7DQP - chains C and G of the 10 polymer chains in the assembly; structure by X-ray diffraction, 2.20 A resolution.

== Chain C (and G) ==
Protein: Ferritin
Organism: Penaeus japonicus
Notes: EC 1.16.3.1; chain G of this document is another copy of the same molecule, construct and numbering; everything in this record applies to it too
UniProt: T2B7E1 (T2B7E1_PENJP); residue numbers follow UniProt; this construct covers 2-170
Amino-acid sequence (169 residues; row label = number of the first residue in the row):
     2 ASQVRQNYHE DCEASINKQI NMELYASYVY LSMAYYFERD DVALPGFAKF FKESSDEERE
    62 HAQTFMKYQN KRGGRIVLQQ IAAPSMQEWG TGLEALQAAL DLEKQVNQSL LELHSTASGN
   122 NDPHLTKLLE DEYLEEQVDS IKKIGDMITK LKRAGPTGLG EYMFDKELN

== Interface between chain C and chain G ==
Residue-residue contacts (27):
  Gln4(C) - Leu101(G)
  Gln4(C) - Lys105(G)  hydrogen bond (backbone-side chain)
  Gln4(C) - Gly146(G)  hydrogen bond (side chain-backbone)
  Gln4(C) - Ile149(G)
  Gln4(C) - Thr150(G)  hydrogen bond
  Val5(C) - Lys105(G)
  Val5(C) - Ile142(G)  hydrophobic
  Arg6(C) - Lys105(G)  hydrogen bond (backbone-side chain)
  Gln7(C) - Lys105(G)  hydrogen bond (side chain-backbone)
  Gln7(C) - Asn108(G)  hydrogen bond
  Gln7(C) - Gln109(G)
  Gln7(C) - Ile142(G)
  Asn8(C) - Leu112(G)
  Asn71(C) - Lys143(G)
  Lys72(C) - Asp140(G)  salt bridge
  Lys72(C) - Lys143(G)
  Pro124(C) - Leu112(G)  hydrophobic
  Pro124(C) - His115(G)
  Pro124(C) - Glu131(G)
  Pro124(C) - Leu135(G)  hydrophobic
  His125(C) - Leu135(G)
  His125(C) - Glu136(G)  salt bridge
  His125(C) - Val139(G)
  Lys128(C) - Glu131(G)
  Lys128(C) - Asp132(G)  salt bridge
  Lys128(C) - Glu136(G)
  Asp132(C) - Asp132(G)
Interface residues without a listed pair, chain C (12 interface residues in all): Arg73

== Overview ==
Chain C and chain G form an interface of 12 and 17 residues respectively; the contacts include 6 hydrogen
bonds and 3 salt bridges. Polar pairs include Lys72(C)-Asp140(G), His125(C)-Glu136(G) and Lys128(C)-Asp132(G).
Both chains are Ferritin (Penaeus japonicus). Entry 7DQP (Thermal treated Marsupenaeus japonicus ferritin) was
determined by X-ray diffraction (same publication as 7DQO).
